6HUB - chains H and I of the 28 polymer chains in the assembly; structure by X-ray diffraction, 2.90 A resolution.

== Chain H ==
Molecule: Proteasome subunit beta type-7
From: Homo sapiens
Notes: EC 3.4.25.1
UniProtKB: Q99436 (PSB7_HUMAN); residues 1-234 here correspond to UniProt positions 44-277 (UniProt number = residue number + 43)
Chain sequence (234 residues; row label = number of the first residue in the row):
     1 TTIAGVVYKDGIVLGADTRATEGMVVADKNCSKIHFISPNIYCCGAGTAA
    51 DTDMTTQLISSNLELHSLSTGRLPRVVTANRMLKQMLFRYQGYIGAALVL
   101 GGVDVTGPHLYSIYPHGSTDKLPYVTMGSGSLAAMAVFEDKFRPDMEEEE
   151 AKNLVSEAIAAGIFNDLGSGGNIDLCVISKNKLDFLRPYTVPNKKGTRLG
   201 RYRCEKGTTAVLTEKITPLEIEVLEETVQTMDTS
Not modelled in the structure: 220-234
Sequence notes: engineered mutation Gly-171 (Ser214 in Q99436)
Covalently attached groups: compound GRW linked to Thr-1
Small-molecule neighbours: GRW ((2S)-N-[(2S,3R)-1-[[(2S)-1-[4-(aminomethyl)phenyl]-4-methylsulfonyl-butan-2-yl]amino]-3-oxidanyl-1-oxidanylidene-butan-2-yl]-2-[[(2R)-2-azido-3-phenyl-propanoyl]amino]-4-methyl-pentanamide): Arg-19, Ala-20, Thr-21, Glu-22, Ala-27, Cys-31, Ser-32, Lys-33, His-35, Gly-45, Ala-46, Gly-47, Thr-48, Ala-49, Thr-52, Asp-53, Gly-128, Ser-129
What the authors report for this chain:
  - mutagenesis - S171G: increased growth
  - mutagenesis - G45A: unchanged growth

== Chain I ==
Molecule: Proteasome subunit beta type-3
From: Saccharomyces cerevisiae (strain ATCC 204508 / S288c)
Notes: EC 3.4.25.1
UniProtKB: P25451 (PSB3_YEAST); residues 0-204 here correspond to UniProt positions 1-205 (UniProt number = residue number + 1)
Chain sequence (205 residues; row label = number of the first residue in the row; numbering starts at 0):
     0 MSDPSSINGGIVVAMTGKDCVAIACDLRLGSQSLGVSNKFEKIFHYGHVF
    50 LGITGLATDVTTLNEMFRYKTNLYKLKEERAIEPETFTQLVSSSLYERRF
   100 GPYFVGPVVAGINSKSGKPFIAGFDLIGCIDEAKDFIVSGTASDQLFGMC
   150 ESLYEPNLEPEDLFETISQALLNAADRDALSGWGAVVYIIKKDEVVKRYL
   200 KMRQD
Not modelled in the structure: 0
Ion coordination: Mg2+ site 1: Ala-174, Asp-177, Ser-180; Mg2+ site 2: Asp-204 (shared with 2 residues of chain Y)
Small-molecule neighbours: GRW ((2S)-N-[(2S,3R)-1-[[(2S)-1-[4-(aminomethyl)phenyl]-4-methylsulfonyl-butan-2-yl]amino]-3-oxidanyl-1-oxidanylidene-butan-2-yl]-2-[[(2R)-2-azido-3-phenyl-propanoyl]amino]-4-methyl-pentanamide): Asp-124, Leu-125, Cys-128

== Chain H / chain I interface ==
Pairs across the interface - 67 pairs, chain H then chain I:
  Val-25(H) / Asp-143(I)
  Val-25(H) / Phe-146(I)  hydrophobic
  Val-26(H) / Phe-146(I)
  Ala-27(H) / Asp-130(I)
  Ala-27(H) / Phe-146(I)  hydrophobic
  Asp-28(H) / Asp-130(I)
  Asp-28(H) / Glu-131(I)
  Lys-29(H) / Glu-150(I)  salt bridge
  Thr-48(H) / Ile-126(I)
  Ala-49(H) / Cys-128(I)  hydrophobic
  Ala-50(H) / Tyr-95(I)
  Ala-50(H) / Ile-126(I)  hydrophobic
  Ala-50(H) / Cys-128(I)
  Asp-51(H) / Tyr-95(I)  hydrogen bond
  Asp-51(H) / Arg-98(I)  salt bridge
  Asp-53(H) / Cys-128(I)
  Met-54(H) / Tyr-95(I)  hydrophobic
  Tyr-90(H) / Phe-99(I)  hydrophobic
  Tyr-93(H) / Arg-98(I)  hydrogen bond (backbone-side chain)
  Tyr-93(H) / Phe-99(I)
  Ile-94(H) / Phe-99(I)  hydrophobic
  Lys-195(H) / Glu-150(I)  salt bridge
  Arg-198(H) / Glu-150(I)  hydrogen bond (side chain-backbone)
  Arg-198(H) / Ser-151(I)  hydrogen bond (side chain-backbone)
  Arg-198(H) / Tyr-153(I)  hydrogen bond (side chain-backbone)
  Arg-201(H) / Glu-154(I)  salt bridge
  Tyr-202(H) / Ser-151(I)
  Tyr-202(H) / Leu-152(I)
  Arg-203(H) / Glu-154(I)  salt bridge
  Arg-203(H) / Leu-157(I)
  Arg-203(H) / Asp-161(I)  salt bridge
  Arg-203(H) / Thr-165(I)
  Cys-204(H) / Gln-168(I)
  Glu-205(H) / Glu-164(I)
  Lys-206(H) / Glu-160(I)
  Lys-206(H) / Asp-161(I)  salt bridge
  Lys-206(H) / Glu-164(I)
  Gly-207(H) / Glu-164(I)  hydrogen bond (backbone-side chain)
  Thr-208(H) / Glu-164(I)
  Thr-209(H) / Glu-164(I)  hydrogen bond
  Thr-209(H) / Ser-167(I)
  Thr-209(H) / Gln-168(I)  hydrogen bond
  Thr-209(H) / Leu-199(I)
  Ala-210(H) / Leu-199(I)
  Ala-210(H) / Lys-200(I)  hydrogen bond (backbone-backbone)
  Val-211(H) / Phe-163(I)  hydrophobic
  Val-211(H) / Arg-197(I)
  Val-211(H) / Tyr-198(I)
  Leu-212(H) / Tyr-198(I)  hydrogen bond (backbone-backbone)
  Leu-212(H) / Leu-199(I)
  Leu-212(H) / Lys-200(I)
  Thr-213(H) / Arg-197(I)
  Thr-213(H) / Tyr-198(I)  hydrogen bond (backbone-backbone)
  Glu-214(H) / Val-195(I)
  Glu-214(H) / Lys-196(I)
  Glu-214(H) / Arg-197(I)  salt bridge
  Lys-215(H) / Val-194(I)
  Lys-215(H) / Val-195(I)
  Lys-215(H) / Lys-196(I)  hydrogen bond (backbone-backbone)
  Ile-216(H) / Glu-193(I)
  Ile-216(H) / Val-194(I)
  Thr-217(H) / Glu-193(I)
  Thr-217(H) / Val-194(I)  hydrogen bond (backbone-backbone)
  Pro-218(H) / Asp-192(I)
  Leu-219(H) / Asp-192(I)
  Leu-219(H) / Glu-193(I)
  Leu-219(H) / Val-194(I)  hydrophobic
Other interface residues (no listed pair), chain I (35 interface residues in all): Ser-91, Asp-124, Ala-132, Leu-171

== Overview ==
The chain H/chain I interface involves 35 residues from each chain; the contacts include 13 hydrogen bonds and
8 salt bridges. Among the polar pairs are Lys-29(H)/Glu-150(I), Asp-51(H)/Arg-98(I) and Lys-195(H)/Glu-150(I).
Bound to chain I: compound GRW. From the paper: S171G of chain H increases growth; G45A of chain H leaves
growth unchanged.
Here chain H is Proteasome subunit beta type-7 (Homo sapiens) and chain I is Proteasome subunit beta type-3
(Saccharomyces cerevisiae (strain ATCC 204508 / S288c)). Entry 6HUB (Yeast 20S proteasome with human beta2c
(S171G) in complex with 16) was determined by X-ray diffraction, deposited together with 6HTB, 6HTC, 6HTD,
6HTP, 6HTR, 6HUC and 30 further entries.
